PDB entry 4HWP | X-ray diffraction, 1.81 A resolution | chains A and B

[Chain A (and B)]
Protein: Threonine--tRNA ligase
From: Escherichia coli
Notes: EC 6.1.1.3; chain B of this document is another copy of the same molecule, construct and numbering; everything in this record applies to it too
UniProtKB: P0A8M3 (SYT_ECOLI); residue numbers follow UniProt; this construct covers 242-642
Chain sequence (411 residues; numbered 240 to 650; the number before each row is that of its first residue):
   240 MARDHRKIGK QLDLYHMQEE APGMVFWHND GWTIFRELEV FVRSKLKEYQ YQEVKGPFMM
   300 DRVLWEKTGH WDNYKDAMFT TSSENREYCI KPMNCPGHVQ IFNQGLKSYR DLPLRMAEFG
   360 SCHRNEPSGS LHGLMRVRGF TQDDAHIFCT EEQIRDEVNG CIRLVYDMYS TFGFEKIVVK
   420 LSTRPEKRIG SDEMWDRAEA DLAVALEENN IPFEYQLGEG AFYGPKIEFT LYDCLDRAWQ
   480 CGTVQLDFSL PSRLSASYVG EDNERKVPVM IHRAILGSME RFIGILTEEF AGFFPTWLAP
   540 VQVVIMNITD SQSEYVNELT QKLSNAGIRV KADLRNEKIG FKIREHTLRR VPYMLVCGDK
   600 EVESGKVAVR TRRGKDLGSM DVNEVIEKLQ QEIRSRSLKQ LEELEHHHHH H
Disordered / not traced: 240-241 (chain B: 240-241, 640-650)
Differences from the reference sequence: expression tag (240-241, 643-650)
Metal / ion sites: Zn2+: Cys334, His385, His511 (together with X16)
Residues lining bound ligands: X16 (N-{[3-(4-amino-2-methylquinazolin-7-yl)phenyl]sulfonyl}-L-threoninamide): Met332, Cys334, Arg363, Glu365, Met374, Arg375, Val376, Phe379, Gln381, Asp383, Ala384, His385, Tyr462, Lys465, Gln479, Thr482, Gln484, His511, Arg512, Ala513, Gly516, Ser517, Arg520
Curated features (UniProtKB/Swiss-Prot):
  - binding site (mRNA): Lys246 to Lys249, Asn342 to Arg349, Ile547 to Asp549, Asn575 to Thr586, Val595 to Glu600, Arg609, Asp615
  - binding site (tRNA(Thr)): His309, Arg325, Tyr348, Arg349
  - binding site (tRNA): Tyr313 to Met317, Arg363, Arg375, Tyr462, Gln484, Ile547 to Asp549, Asn575 to Arg583, Arg589, Val595 to Glu600, Arg609
  - binding site (Zn(2+)): Cys334, His385, His511
  - binding site (AMP): Arg363 to Glu365, Val376, Phe379, Gln381, Gln479, Cys480, Ser517, Arg520
  - modified residue: Lys286 (N6-acetyllysine)

[How chain A and chain B interact]
Contacting residue pairs (96):
  His255(A) - Gln339(B)
  His255(A) - Gln343(B)
  Gln257(A) - Gln339(B)
  Glu258(A) - Arg325(B)  salt bridge
  Glu259(A) - Met299(B)
  Glu259(A) - Asp300(B)  hydrogen bond (backbone-backbone)
  Glu259(A) - Tyr327(B)
  Ala260(A) - Met298(B)
  Ala260(A) - Met299(B)  hydrophobic
  Pro261(A) - Arg325(B)
  Pro261(A) - Tyr327(B)
  Met263(A) - Pro296(B)  hydrophobic
  Met263(A) - Phe297(B)
  Met263(A) - Met298(B)
  Val264(A) - Lys294(B)
  Val264(A) - Gly295(B)
  Val264(A) - Pro296(B)
  Phe265(A) - Lys294(B)
  Phe265(A) - Pro296(B)
  Phe265(A) - Met299(B)  hydrophobic
  Phe265(A) - Gln339(B)
  Phe265(A) - Ile340(B)  hydrophobic
  Trp266(A) - Val293(B)
  Trp266(A) - Lys294(B)  hydrogen bond (backbone-backbone)
  Trp266(A) - Ile340(B)
  His267(A) - Gln343(B)
  Asn268(A) - Gln291(B)
  Asn268(A) - Glu292(B)
  Asn268(A) - Val293(B)
  Trp271(A) - Glu292(B)  hydrogen bond
  Trp271(A) - Val293(B)
  Trp271(A) - Lys294(B)
  Arg275(A) - Arg282(B)
  Arg275(A) - Glu292(B)  salt bridge
  Arg282(A) - Arg275(B)
  Lys286(A) - Ser563(B)  hydrogen bond (side chain-backbone)
  Gln291(A) - Asn268(B)
  Glu292(A) - Asn268(B)  hydrogen bond (backbone-side chain)
  Glu292(A) - Trp271(B)  hydrogen bond
  Glu292(A) - Arg275(B)  salt bridge
  Val293(A) - Trp266(B)
  Val293(A) - His267(B)
  Val293(A) - Asn268(B)
  Val293(A) - Trp271(B)
  Lys294(A) - Val264(B)
  Lys294(A) - Phe265(B)
  Lys294(A) - Trp266(B)  hydrogen bond (backbone-backbone)
  Lys294(A) - Trp271(B)
  Pro296(A) - Met263(B)  hydrophobic
  Pro296(A) - Val264(B)
  Pro296(A) - Phe265(B)
  Phe297(A) - Phe297(B)  hydrophobic
  Phe297(A) - Ser360(B)
  Phe297(A) - His362(B)
  Met298(A) - Ala260(B)
  Met298(A) - Met263(B)  hydrophobic
  Met298(A) - Phe318(B)  hydrophobic
  Met298(A) - His362(B)
  Met299(A) - Glu259(B)
  Met299(A) - Phe265(B)  hydrophobic
  Asp300(A) - Glu259(B)  hydrogen bond (backbone-backbone)
  Phe318(A) - Thr320(B)
  Phe318(A) - Ser321(B)
  Phe318(A) - Ser322(B)
  Thr319(A) - Thr319(B)
  Thr319(A) - Thr320(B)  hydrogen bond (backbone-side chain)
  Thr320(A) - Phe318(B)
  Thr320(A) - Thr319(B)  hydrogen bond (side chain-backbone)
  Ser321(A) - Phe318(B)
  Ser322(A) - Phe318(B)
  Ser322(A) - Asn364(B)  hydrogen bond
  Ser322(A) - Arg377(B)  hydrogen bond
  Glu323(A) - Pro366(B)
  Glu323(A) - Ser367(B)  hydrogen bond
  Glu323(A) - Arg377(B)  salt bridge
  Arg325(A) - Glu258(B)  salt bridge
  Arg325(A) - Pro261(B)
  Tyr327(A) - Glu259(B)
  Tyr327(A) - Pro261(B)
  Ile329(A) - Ile329(B)  hydrophobic
  Gly336(A) - Phe265(B)
  Gln339(A) - His255(B)
  Gln339(A) - Gln257(B)  hydrogen bond
  Gln339(A) - Phe265(B)
  Ile340(A) - Phe265(B)  hydrophobic
  Ile340(A) - Trp266(B)
  Ile340(A) - His267(B)
  Gln343(A) - His255(B)
  Gln343(A) - His267(B)
  His362(A) - Phe297(B)
  Asn364(A) - Ser322(B)  hydrogen bond
  Pro366(A) - Glu323(B)
  Ser367(A) - Glu323(B)  hydrogen bond
  Arg377(A) - Ser322(B)  hydrogen bond
  Arg377(A) - Glu323(B)  salt bridge
  Ser563(A) - Lys286(B)  hydrogen bond (backbone-side chain)
Also at the interface, not in a pair above, chain A (47 interface residues in all): Gly295, Leu303, Glu365
Also at the interface, not in a pair above, chain B (48 interface residues in all): Leu303, Gly336, Glu365

[Summary]
47 residues of chain A face 48 of chain B across their interface; the contacts include 18 hydrogen bonds and 6
salt bridges. Among the polar pairs are Glu258(A)-Arg325(B), Arg275(A)-Glu292(B) and Glu323(A)-Arg377(B).
Chain A binds compound X16.
Chain A and chain B are both Threonine--tRNA ligase (Escherichia coli); the structure, Crystal structure of E.
coli Threonyl-tRNA synthetase bound to a novel inhibitor, was determined by X-ray diffraction together with
4HWO, 4HWR, 4HWS and 4HWT from the same study.
